8QAU - chains A and B of the 5 polymer chains in the assembly; structure by electron microscopy, 3.54 A resolution.

== Chain A ==
Molecule: Kinetochore protein NDC80
Organism: Saccharomyces cerevisiae
UniProtKB: P40460 (NDC80_YEAST); residues 1-691 here = UniProt positions 1-691
Amino-acid sequence (691 residues; row label = number of the first residue in the row):
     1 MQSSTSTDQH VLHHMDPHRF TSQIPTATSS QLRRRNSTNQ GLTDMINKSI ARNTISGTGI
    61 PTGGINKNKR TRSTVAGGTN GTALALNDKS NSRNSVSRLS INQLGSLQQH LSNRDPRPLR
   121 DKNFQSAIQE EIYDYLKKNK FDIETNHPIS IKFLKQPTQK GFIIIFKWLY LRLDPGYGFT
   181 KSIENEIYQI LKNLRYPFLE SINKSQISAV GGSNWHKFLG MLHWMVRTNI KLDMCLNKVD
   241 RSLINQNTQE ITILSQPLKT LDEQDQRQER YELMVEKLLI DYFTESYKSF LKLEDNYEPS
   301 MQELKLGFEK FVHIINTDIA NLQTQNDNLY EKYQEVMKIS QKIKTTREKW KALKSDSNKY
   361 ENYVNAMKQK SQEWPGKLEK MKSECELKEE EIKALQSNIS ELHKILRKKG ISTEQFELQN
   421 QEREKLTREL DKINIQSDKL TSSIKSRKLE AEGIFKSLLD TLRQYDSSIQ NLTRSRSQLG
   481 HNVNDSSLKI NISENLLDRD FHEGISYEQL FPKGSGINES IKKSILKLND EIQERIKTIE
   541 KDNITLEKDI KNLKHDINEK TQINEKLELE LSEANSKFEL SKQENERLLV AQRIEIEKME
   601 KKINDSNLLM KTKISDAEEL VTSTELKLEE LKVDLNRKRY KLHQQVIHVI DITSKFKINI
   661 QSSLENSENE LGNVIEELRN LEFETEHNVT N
Unresolved in the structure: 1-112, 366-691
Swiss-Prot annotation at these positions:
  - modified residue (Phosphothreonine): Thr38, Thr248
  - mutagenesis: Ser201 (S201A: Loss of function)

== Chain B ==
Molecule: Kinetochore protein NUF2
Organism: Saccharomyces cerevisiae
UniProtKB: P33895 (NUF2_YEAST); numbering as in UniProt (aligned over 1-451)
Amino-acid sequence (451 residues; row label = number of the first residue in the row):
     1 MSRNQDVFPI LDLQELVICL QSCDFALATQ ENISRPTSDY MVTLYKQIIE NFMGISVESL
    61 LNSSNQETGD GHLQEENENI YLDTLNVLVL NKICFKFFEN IGVQDFNMTD LYKPEAQRTQ
   121 RLLSAVVNYA RFREERMFDC NSFILQMESL LGQLRSKFDD YNLIQQQLKQ YEDVDGDNIP
   181 DEQELQKLEE QNKELEIQLK KLTKIQETLS IDYNDYKISK QSIFKDLEAL SFQIVELESN
   241 RDKLIKISNT DMEELSEGIK ELNDLLIQRK KTLDDLTAQQ KNLQDTVTTF ETIISELYDV
   301 LRIISSEVQE SNRTETELVG LKQNLINNKL KLMNVLETGI MYKLEILQEQ LDLQLKNLEK
   361 LSQDTKEESR LNDTKLMDLQ IKYENEIKPK IDKTDIFIQE ELISGKINKL NDEIKQLQKD
   421 FEVEVKEIEI EYSLLSGHIN KYMNEMLEYM Q
Unresolved in the structure: 208-451
Swiss-Prot annotation at these positions:
  - mutagenesis: Thr338 (T338P: Temperature-sensitive), Ile340 (I340K: Temperature-sensitive), Tyr383 (Y383C: Temperature-sensitive), Leu410 (L410S: Temperature-sensitive), Lys441 (K441I: Temperature-sensitive), Met446 (M446L: Temperature-sensitive)

== Interface between chain A and chain B ==
Residue-residue contacts (56; chain A residue first):
  Tyr170(A) with Met108(B)
  Leu173(A) with Leu88(B)
  Asp174(A) with Asn91(B), hydrogen bond; Asn107(B); Met108(B), hydrogen bond (side chain-backbone)
  Gly176(A) with Ser2(B), hydrogen bond (backbone-side chain); Asp105(B); Phe106(B); Asn107(B)
  Tyr177(A) with Asn107(B); Thr109(B)
  Gly178(A) with Met1(B)
  Phe179(A) with Met1(B), hydrogen bond (backbone-backbone)
  Gln189(A) with Lys113(B)
  Asn193(A) with Met108(B), hydrogen bond; Tyr112(B); Lys113(B), hydrogen bond
  Leu194(A) with Thr84(B)
  Arg195(A) with Tyr112(B)
  Pro197(A) with Ile80(B)
  Trp224(A) with Tyr81(B); Thr84(B)
  Lys231(A) with Tyr81(B); Leu85(B)
  Leu232(A) with Leu85(B)
  Cys235(A) with Ser64(B); Leu85(B), hydrophobic; Val89(B), hydrophobic
  Leu236(A) with Lys92(B)
  Lys238(A) with Ser63(B); Gln66(B); Glu67(B), salt bridge
  Ser242(A) with Leu60(B)
  Gln264(A) with Phe158(B)
  Ile280(A) with Phe52(B); Tyr129(B)
  Phe283(A) with Tyr129(B)
  Thr284(A) with Tyr129(B), hydrogen bond (backbone-side chain)
  Ser286(A) with Phe132(B)
  Tyr287(A) with Tyr129(B), hydrophobic; Phe132(B), hydrophobic
  Phe290(A) with Phe132(B), hydrophobic
  Leu291(A) with Val7(B)
  Leu322(A) with Lys157(B)
  Leu329(A) with Ile164(B), hydrophobic
  Tyr333(A) with Leu168(B), hydrophobic
  Val336(A) with Tyr171(B); Pro180(B)
  Ile339(A) with Pro180(B)
  Ser340(A) with Tyr171(B); Pro180(B)
  Thr346(A) with Leu188(B)
  Trp350(A) with Asn192(B)
  Leu353(A) with Leu195(B), hydrophobic
  Lys354(A) with Leu195(B)
  Tyr360(A) with Leu202(B), hydrophobic
Interface residues without a listed pair, chain A (46 interface residues in all): Pro175, Thr180, Thr228, Ile315, Asn326, Tyr330, Ile343, Ser357
Interface residues without a listed pair, chain B (49 interface residues in all): Met53, Asn77, Val87, Phe95, Leu150, Tyr161, Gln165, Gln167, Asp175, Asp181, Glu196, Gln198, Leu199

== In short ==
The interface between chain A and chain B involves 46 residues on one side and 49 on the other, with 7
hydrogen bonds and 1 salt bridge. Polar pairs include Lys238(A)-Glu67(B), Asp174(A)-Asn91(B) and
Asp174(A)-Met108(B).
Here chain A is Kinetochore protein NDC80 and chain B is Kinetochore protein NUF2, both from Saccharomyces
cerevisiae. Entry 8QAU (Outer kinetochore Ndc80-Dam1 alpha/beta-tubulin complex) was determined by electron
microscopy.
